Entry 7RDZ (electron microscopy, 3.60 A resolution); this record covers chains B and T of the 8 polymer chains in the assembly.

== Chain B ==
Name: Non-structural protein 8
From: Severe acute respiratory syndrome coronavirus 2
UniProt: P0DTD1 (R1AB_SARS2); residues 1-198 here correspond to UniProt positions 3943-4140 (UniProt number = residue number + 3942)
Chain sequence (199 residues; each row starts with the number of its first residue; numbering starts at 0):
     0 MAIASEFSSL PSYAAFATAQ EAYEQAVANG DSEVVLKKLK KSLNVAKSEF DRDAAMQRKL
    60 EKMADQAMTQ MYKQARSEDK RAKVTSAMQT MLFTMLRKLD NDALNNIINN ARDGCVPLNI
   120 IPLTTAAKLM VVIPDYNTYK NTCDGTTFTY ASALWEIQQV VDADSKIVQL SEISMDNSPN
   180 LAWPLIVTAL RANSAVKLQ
Unresolved in the structure: 0-5, 192-198
Sequence notes: initiating methionine (0)
Swiss-Prot annotation at these positions:
  - site: Gln198 (Cleavage)

== Chain T ==
Molecule: Template RNA
Sequence (55 nucleotides; numbered 1 to 55; the number before each row is that of its first residue):
     1 CUAUCCCCAU GUGAUUUUAA UAGCUUCUUA GGAGAAUGAC GUAGCAUGCU ACGCG
Unresolved in the structure: 1-17, 55

== Chain B / chain T interface ==
Pairs across the interface - 7 pairs, chain B then chain T:
  Lys40(B) with U42(T), hydrogen bond to the phosphate; A43(T), salt bridge to the phosphate
  Asn43(B) with G41(T), hydrogen bond to the phosphate; U42(T), hydrogen bond to the phosphate
  Ser47(B) with G41(T), hydrogen bond to the sugar
  Lys61(B) with G31(T), phosphate contact; G32(T), salt bridge to the phosphate
Also at the interface, not in a pair above, chain B (5 interface residues in all): Val44

== In short ==
Chain B and chain T each contribute 5 residues to their interface; the contacts include 4 hydrogen bonds and 2
salt bridges. Among the polar pairs are Ser47(B)-G41(T), Lys40(B)-U42(T) and Asn43(B)-G41(T).
Here chain B is Non-structural protein 8 (Severe acute respiratory syndrome coronavirus 2) and chain T is
Template RNA. Entry 7RDZ (SARS-CoV-2 replication-transcription complex bound to nsp13 helicase - nsp13(2)-RTC
- apo class) was determined by electron microscopy together with 7RDX, 7RDY, 7RE0, 7RE1, 7RE2 and 7RE3 from
the same study.
